PDB entry 5D5O | X-ray diffraction, 2.70 A resolution | chains A and B

# Chain A (and B)
Protein: Uncharacterized protein MJ0489
Source organism: Methanocaldococcus jannaschii
Notes: fragment: Rossmann-like domain, residues 1-268; chain B of this document is another copy of the same molecule, construct and numbering; everything in this record applies to it too
UniProtKB: Q57913 (Y489_METJA); numbering as in UniProt (aligned over 1-268)
Amino-acid sequence (268 residues; each row starts with the number of its first residue):
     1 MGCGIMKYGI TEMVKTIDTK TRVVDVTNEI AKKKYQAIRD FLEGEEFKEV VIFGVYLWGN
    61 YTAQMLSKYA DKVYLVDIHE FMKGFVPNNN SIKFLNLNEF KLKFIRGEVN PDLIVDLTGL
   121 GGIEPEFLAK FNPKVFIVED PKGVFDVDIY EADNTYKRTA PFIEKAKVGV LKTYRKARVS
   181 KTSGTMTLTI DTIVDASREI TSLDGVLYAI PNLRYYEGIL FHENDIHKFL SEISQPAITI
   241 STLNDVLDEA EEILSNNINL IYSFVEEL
Unresolved in the structure: 1-12, 80-89 (chain B: 1-12, 79-90)

# Chain A / chain B interface
Residue-residue contacts - 70 pairs, chain A then chain B:
  M13(A) - L120(B)
  T16(A) - Y215(B)
  L120(A) - V14(B)  hydrophobic
  G121(A) - M13(B)  hydrogen bond (backbone-side chain)
  D146(A) - L203(B)
  D146(A) - D204(B)
  D146(A) - G205(B)  hydrogen bond (side chain-backbone)
  V147(A) - D204(B)
  D148(A) - D204(B)
  D148(A) - G205(B)
  D148(A) - L243(B)
  D148(A) - N244(B)  hydrogen bond
  I149(A) - V206(B)
  I149(A) - L243(B)  hydrophobic
  A152(A) - L243(B)  hydrophobic
  K181(A) - T201(B)  hydrogen bond (side chain-backbone)
  K181(A) - L203(B)  hydrogen bond (side chain-backbone)
  K181(A) - V206(B)  hydrogen bond (side chain-backbone)
  K181(A) - L207(B)
  T182(A) - L207(B)
  M186(A) - Y208(B)  hydrophobic
  M186(A) - I210(B)  hydrophobic
  T187(A) - L207(B)
  T187(A) - Y208(B)
  I190(A) - R198(B)
  I190(A) - Y208(B)  hydrophobic
  I190(A) - A209(B)
  I190(A) - I210(B)  hydrophobic
  D191(A) - R198(B)  salt bridge
  V194(A) - V194(B)  hydrophobic
  V194(A) - R198(B)
  R198(A) - V194(B)
  R198(A) - R198(B)
  T201(A) - K181(B)  hydrogen bond (backbone-side chain)
  L203(A) - D146(B)
  L203(A) - K181(B)  hydrogen bond (backbone-side chain)
  D204(A) - D146(B)
  D204(A) - D148(B)
  G205(A) - D146(B)  hydrogen bond (backbone-side chain)
  V206(A) - I149(B)
  V206(A) - K181(B)  hydrogen bond (backbone-side chain)
  L207(A) - L120(B)  hydrophobic
  L207(A) - K181(B)
  L207(A) - T182(B)
  L207(A) - T187(B)
  Y208(A) - M186(B)  hydrophobic
  Y208(A) - T187(B)
  Y208(A) - I190(B)  hydrophobic
  Y208(A) - Y215(B)
  I210(A) - M186(B)  hydrophobic
  I210(A) - I190(B)  hydrophobic
  I210(A) - L213(B)  hydrophobic
  I210(A) - R214(B)
  I210(A) - Y215(B)
  N212(A) - R214(B)
  L213(A) - I210(B)  hydrophobic
  R214(A) - I210(B)
  R214(A) - R214(B)
  R214(A) - E232(B)  salt bridge
  R214(A) - Q235(B)
  Y215(A) - T16(B)
  Y215(A) - Y208(B)
  Y215(A) - I210(B)
  E232(A) - R214(B)  salt bridge
  E232(A) - E232(B)
  Q235(A) - R214(B)
  L243(A) - D148(B)
  L243(A) - I149(B)  hydrophobic
  L243(A) - A152(B)  hydrophobic
  N244(A) - D148(B)  hydrogen bond
Also at the interface, not in a pair above, chain A (39 interface residues in all): V14, S202, A209, P211, E217, T239
Also at the interface, not in a pair above, chain B (38 interface residues in all): G121, V147, D195, S202, P211, N212, T239

# In short
Chain A and chain B form an interface of 39 and 38 residues respectively; the contacts include 11 hydrogen
bonds and 3 salt bridges. Polar pairs include D191(A)-R198(B), R214(A)-E232(B) and G121(A)-M13(B).
Both chains are Uncharacterized protein MJ0489 (Methanocaldococcus jannaschii). Entry 5D5O (HcgC from
Methanocaldococcus jannaschii) was determined by X-ray diffraction together with 5D4T and 5D5T from the same
study.
